PDB entry 5E83 | X-ray diffraction, 1.80 A resolution | chains C and D of the 4 polymer chains in the assembly

[Chain C]
Protein: Hemoglobin subunit alpha
From: Homo sapiens
UniProt: P69905 (HBA_HUMAN); residues 1-141 here correspond to UniProt positions 2-142 (UniProt number = residue number + 1)
Sequence (141 residues; numbered 1 to 141; the number before each row is that of its first residue):
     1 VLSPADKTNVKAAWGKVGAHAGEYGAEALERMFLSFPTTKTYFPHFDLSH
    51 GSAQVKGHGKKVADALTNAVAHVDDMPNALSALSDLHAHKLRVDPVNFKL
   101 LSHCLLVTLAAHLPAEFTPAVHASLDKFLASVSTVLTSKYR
Covalent attachments: unknown ligand (UNL) linked to Lys-139
Ion coordination: heme Fe near His-87 (its only coordinating residue here)
Small-molecule neighbours:
  - 5L7 (2-methyl-3-({2-[1-(propan-2-yl)-1H-pyrazol-5-yl]pyridin-3-yl}methoxy)phenol): Val-1, Leu-2, Met-76, Pro-77, Lys-127, Ala-130, Ser-131, Thr-134, Val-135, Ser-138
  - carbon monoxide (CMO): Leu-29, Phe-43, His-58, Val-62, His-87
  - heme (HEM): Met-32, Thr-39, Tyr-42, Phe-43, His-45, Phe-46, His-58, Lys-61, Val-62, Ala-65, Leu-66, Leu-83, Leu-86, His-87, Leu-91, Val-93, Asn-97, Phe-98, Leu-101, Leu-105, Val-132, Leu-136

[Chain D]
Protein: Hemoglobin subunit beta
From: Homo sapiens
UniProt: P68871 (HBB_HUMAN); residues 1-146 here correspond to UniProt positions 2-147 (UniProt number = residue number + 1)
Sequence (146 residues; each row starts with the number of its first residue):
     1 VHLTPVEKSAVTALWGKVNVDEVGGEALGRLLVVYPWTQRFFESFGDLST
    51 PDAVMGNPKVKAHGKKVLGAFSDGLAHLDNLKGTFATLSELHCDKLHVDP
   101 ENFRLLGNVLVCVLAHHFGKEFTPPVQAAYQKVVAGVANALAHKYH
Sequence notes: conflict Val-6 (Glu7 in P68871)
Ion coordination: heme Fe near His-92 (its only coordinating residue here)
Small-molecule neighbours:
  - carbon monoxide (CMO): Leu-28, Phe-42, His-63, Val-67, His-92
  - heme (HEM): Leu-31, Thr-38, Phe-41, Phe-42, Ser-44, Phe-45, His-63, Lys-66, Val-67, Ala-70, Phe-71, Phe-85, Leu-88, Leu-91, His-92, Leu-96, Val-98, Asn-102, Phe-103, Leu-106, Val-137, Leu-141

[How chain C and chain D interact]
Residue-residue contacts (38; chain C residue first):
  Glu-30(C) / Pro-124(D)
  Arg-31(C) / Phe-122(D)  hydrogen bond (side chain-backbone)
  Arg-31(C) / Thr-123(D)
  Arg-31(C) / Pro-124(D)
  Arg-31(C) / Gln-127(D)  hydrogen bond
  Leu-34(C) / Pro-124(D)  hydrophobic
  Leu-34(C) / Pro-125(D)
  Leu-34(C) / Ala-128(D)
  Ser-35(C) / Gln-127(D)
  Ser-35(C) / Ala-128(D)  hydrogen bond (side chain-backbone)
  Ser-35(C) / Gln-131(D)
  Phe-36(C) / Gln-131(D)
  His-103(C) / Asn-108(D)
  His-103(C) / Val-111(D)
  His-103(C) / Cys-112(D)
  His-103(C) / Gln-127(D)
  His-103(C) / Gln-131(D)  hydrogen bond
  Cys-104(C) / Gln-127(D)
  Val-107(C) / Val-111(D)  hydrophobic
  Val-107(C) / Ala-115(D)
  Val-107(C) / Gln-127(D)
  Ala-110(C) / Cys-112(D)
  Ala-110(C) / Ala-115(D)
  Ala-110(C) / His-116(D)
  Ala-111(C) / Ala-115(D)
  Ala-111(C) / Gly-119(D)
  Pro-114(C) / His-116(D)  hydrogen bond (backbone-side chain)
  Phe-117(C) / Arg-30(D)  hydrogen bond (backbone-side chain)
  Phe-117(C) / His-116(D)  hydrogen bond (backbone-side chain)
  Thr-118(C) / Arg-30(D)  hydrogen bond (backbone-side chain)
  Pro-119(C) / Arg-30(D)
  Pro-119(C) / Val-33(D)
  Pro-119(C) / Met-55(D)  hydrophobic
  His-122(C) / Arg-30(D)  hydrogen bond
  His-122(C) / Val-34(D)
  Ala-123(C) / Val-34(D)
  Asp-126(C) / Val-34(D)
  Asp-126(C) / Tyr-35(D)
Other interface residues (no listed pair), chain C (20 interface residues in all): Lys-99, Leu-106, Ala-120
Other interface residues (no listed pair), chain D (21 interface residues in all): Pro-51, Glu-101, Arg-104

[Summary]
Chain C and chain D form an interface of 20 and 21 residues respectively; the contacts include 9 hydrogen
bonds. Among the polar pairs are Arg-31(C)/Phe-122(D), Arg-31(C)/Gln-127(D) and Ser-35(C)/Ala-128(D). Ligands
of chain C: compound 5L7, heme and carbon monoxide.
Chain C is Hemoglobin subunit alpha and chain D is Hemoglobin subunit beta, both from Homo sapiens; the
structure, Crystal structure of carbonmonoxy hemoglobin S (LIGANDED sickle cell hemoglobin) complexed with
GBT440, co-crystallization experiment, was determined by X-ray diffraction.
